Entry 9AVO (X-ray diffraction, 3.00 A resolution); this record covers chains B and A of the 4 polymer chains in the assembly.

# Chain B
Protein: Fab Heavy Chain
From: Homo sapiens
Notes: antibody fragment or engineered binder
Sequence (228 residues; each row starts with the number of its first residue; numbers below 1 keep their minus sign (Glu-1 is residue -1)):
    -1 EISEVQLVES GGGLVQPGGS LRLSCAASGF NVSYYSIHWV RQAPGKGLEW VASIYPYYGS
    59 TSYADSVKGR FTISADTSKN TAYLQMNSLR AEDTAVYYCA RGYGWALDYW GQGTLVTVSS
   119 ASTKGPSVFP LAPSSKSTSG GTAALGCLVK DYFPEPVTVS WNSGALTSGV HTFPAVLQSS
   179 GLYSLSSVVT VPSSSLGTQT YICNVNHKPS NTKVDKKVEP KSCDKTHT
Disordered / not traced: -1 to 1, 207, 220-226
Cystine bridges: Cys23-Cys97, Cys145-Cys201

# Chain A
Protein: Histone chaperone ASF1
From: Homo sapiens
Reference sequence: P32447 (ASF1_YEAST); residues 5-162 here correspond to UniProt positions 2-159 (UniProt number = residue number - 3)
Sequence (164 residues; each row starts with the number of its first residue):
     1 QGSSSIVSLL GIKVLNNPAK FTDPYEFEIT FECLESLKHD LEWKLTYVGS SRSLDHDQEL
    61 DSILVGPVPV GVNKFVFSAD PPSAELIPAS ELVSVTVILL SCSYDGREFV RVGYYVNNEY
   121 DEEELRENPP AKVQVDHIVR NILAEKPRVT RFNIVWDNEN EGLE
Disordered / not traced: 35, 158-164
Differences from the reference sequence: expression tag (1-4, 163-164)

# How chain B and chain A interact
Pairs across the interface (33):
  Gly27(B) - Gln1(A)  hydrogen bond (backbone-backbone)
  Gly27(B) - Gly2(A)  hydrogen bond (backbone-backbone)
  Tyr32(B) - Leu9(A)
  Tyr32(B) - Leu10(A)
  Tyr32(B) - Arg151(A)  hydrogen bond (backbone-side chain)
  Tyr33(B) - Arg151(A)
  Tyr53(B) - Glu145(A)
  Tyr53(B) - Lys146(A)
  Tyr53(B) - Pro147(A)
  Tyr53(B) - Arg148(A)
  Pro54(B) - Val149(A)  hydrophobic
  Tyr55(B) - Leu9(A)
  Tyr55(B) - Leu10(A)
  Tyr55(B) - Pro147(A)  hydrophobic
  Tyr55(B) - Val149(A)
  Tyr55(B) - Arg151(A)  hydrogen bond
  Tyr56(B) - Ile12(A)  hydrogen bond (side chain-backbone)
  Tyr56(B) - Lys13(A)  hydrogen bond (side chain-backbone)
  Tyr56(B) - Ala144(A)
  Ser58(B) - Glu145(A)  hydrogen bond (side chain-backbone)
  Thr59(B) - Lys146(A)  hydrogen bond (backbone-side chain)
  Ser60(B) - Lys146(A)  hydrogen bond
  Tyr101(B) - Val149(A)
  Tyr101(B) - Thr150(A)
  Tyr101(B) - Arg151(A)
  Tyr101(B) - Phe152(A)
  Gly102(B) - Arg148(A)
  Gly102(B) - Val149(A)  hydrogen bond (backbone-backbone)
  Gly102(B) - Thr150(A)  hydrogen bond (backbone-side chain)
  Trp103(B) - Val97(A)  hydrophobic
  Trp103(B) - Gly113(A)
  Trp103(B) - Tyr115(A)
  Trp103(B) - Arg148(A)
Also at the interface, not in a pair above, chain B (15 interface residues in all): Asn29, Gly100
Also at the interface, not in a pair above, chain A (22 interface residues in all): Ser8, Gly11, Leu99, Tyr114

# Overview
Chain B and chain A form an interface of 15 and 22 residues respectively, with 11 hydrogen bonds. Among the
polar pairs are Tyr32(B)-Arg151(A), Tyr55(B)-Arg151(A) and Tyr56(B)-Ile12(A).
Here chain B is Fab Heavy Chain and chain A is Histone chaperone ASF1, both from Homo sapiens. Entry 9AVO (The
crystal structure of an engineered Protein GD with Human Kappa Fab) was determined by X-ray diffraction,
deposited together with 9AWE.
